Entry 8XQX (electron microscopy, 2.80 A resolution); this record covers chains B and D of the 22 polymer chains in the assembly.

# Chain B
Name: Fhl3
Organism: Chlamydomonas reinhardtii
Chain sequence (1112 residues; numbered 1 to 1112; the number before each row is that of its first residue):
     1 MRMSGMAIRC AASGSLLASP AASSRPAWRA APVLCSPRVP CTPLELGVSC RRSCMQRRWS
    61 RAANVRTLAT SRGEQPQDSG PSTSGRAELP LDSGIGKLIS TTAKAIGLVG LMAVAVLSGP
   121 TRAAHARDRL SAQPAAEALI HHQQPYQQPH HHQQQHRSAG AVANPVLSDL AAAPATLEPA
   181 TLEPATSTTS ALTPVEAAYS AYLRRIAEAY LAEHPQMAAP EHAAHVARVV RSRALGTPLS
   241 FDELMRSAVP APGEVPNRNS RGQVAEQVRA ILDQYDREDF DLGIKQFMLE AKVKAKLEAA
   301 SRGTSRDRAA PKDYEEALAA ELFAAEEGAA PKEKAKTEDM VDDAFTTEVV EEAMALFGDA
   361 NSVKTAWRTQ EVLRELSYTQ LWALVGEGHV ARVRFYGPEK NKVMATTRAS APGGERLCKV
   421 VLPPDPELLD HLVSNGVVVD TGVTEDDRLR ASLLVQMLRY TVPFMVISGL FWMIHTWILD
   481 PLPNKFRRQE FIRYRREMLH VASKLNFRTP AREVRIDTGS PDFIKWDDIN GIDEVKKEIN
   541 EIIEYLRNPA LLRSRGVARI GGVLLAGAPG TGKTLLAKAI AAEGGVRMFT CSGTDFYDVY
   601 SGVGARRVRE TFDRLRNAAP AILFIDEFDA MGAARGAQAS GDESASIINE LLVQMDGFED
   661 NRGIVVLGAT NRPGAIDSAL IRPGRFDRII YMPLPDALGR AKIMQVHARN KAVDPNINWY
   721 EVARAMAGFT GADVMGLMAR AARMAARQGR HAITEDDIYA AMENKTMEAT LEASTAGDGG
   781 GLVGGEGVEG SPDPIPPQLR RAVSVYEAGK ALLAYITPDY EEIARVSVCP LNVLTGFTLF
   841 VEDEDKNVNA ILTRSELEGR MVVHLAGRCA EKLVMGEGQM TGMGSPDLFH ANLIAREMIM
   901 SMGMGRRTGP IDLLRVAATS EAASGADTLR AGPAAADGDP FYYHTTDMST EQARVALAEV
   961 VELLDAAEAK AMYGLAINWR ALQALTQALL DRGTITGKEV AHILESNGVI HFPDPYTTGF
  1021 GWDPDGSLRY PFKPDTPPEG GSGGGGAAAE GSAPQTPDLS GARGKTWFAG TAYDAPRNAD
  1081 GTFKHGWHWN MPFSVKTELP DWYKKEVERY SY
Disordered / not traced: 1-192, 276-333, 481-493, 768-791, 922-937, 1027-1084
Modified / non-standard residues: Thr337 (phosphothreonine; TPO); Thr346 (phosphothreonine; TPO); Thr347 (phosphothreonine; TPO)
Small-molecule neighbours: diacyl glycerol (DGA): Leu453, Gln456, Met457, Tyr460, Thr461, Phe464

# Chain D
Name: Ycf2
Organism: Chlamydomonas reinhardtii
UniProtKB: A0A218N8A7 (A0A218N8A7_CHLRE); residues 1-2971 here = UniProt positions 1-2971
Chain sequence (2971 residues; numbered 1 to 2971; the number before each row is that of its first residue):
     1 MTFLNHYTYL FSIPEKQADK VSGILRLAQA RPIETLQNER INKQLNAFLK TYKFEKLITN
    61 YKKMQSFIPN NSLNGNKTNS STNKLYATSL NVFPENPPLM VRKAVSDEAD KFSKFTYSKV
   121 QVVTNNLNNG MNSKEFIKAN NLKPSLRAAE SLVLNHLTYN KFKENLYFKT NNIQPTKSKS
   181 TSLFFLNILS NSKPRTCSDF LSSPKIRKTW FRNTAWSLQT QQHRSSNGIN LSLQLPYALG
   241 PSVPAGASGQ NMYELPVAQS SSRFGTYYFL QKLLSKYLDV WNASADNGSV LSNSENIKLN
   301 FSMVSLLDSK MAIQTPNSLY FVFTQLNQKT FLSYWLLPVA GLALLTPTLL TLTGQSVSVQ
   361 KFNSFINKKT DMMVLSNTEM PSKSFGTPTL FGTSVEIYLP NSYMPKGEGE SGINRVNSSI
   421 NAVKKNTVTA NLVLDSESQE VATSFQNDLI SIKYCFNNLY NYISNKTALS TKNLFLFSAI
   481 KSNATKHKRT QSFFSVENTT TLGNNSNFVK GHFKSSINAF SSYLPSTNVH SMIPLTSLPY
   541 LKAISPLYSK FMIDHSLKFI TPKTTLKLLQ HKLNKSPKQM YTKTQNFTGL RDLRALNSFS
   601 FGQVNFRTNH FLHSNSRPLN HYNQALKLIN GYEQYKNNLQ INCNKTLDLN TKNKLVYQVN
   661 KSHLFNQKCS QIVYKQSLYN RDLCTIRGTG TKVVDYFSHG DKLSNKNGIV LDYFVYSNLL
   721 FDNKTNTIIN KDGKQNITKL KLNLTKTTVP FKTLIKKYTS INSLVANEQT RNNLNLGLIH
   781 FNGHLSVVSN ANLLTGRPVK FIYYKFDKRL NSYLIYVNQN LKKFIQLNNN FLKPKPLSHQ
   841 KNKPVEDFNQ YATNNSSPPK TNVFEKSFVE DSSLRKPLTS LRGSKQFLNS LTILFKHQKM
   901 FKKKTLKAHK WHSDTQGIFR KHTNSSFGSA NFSNGPEESS LSTRLHIQKK RKAKKQRLET
   961 RRQKKRTRFF PRPVWLRSRM FLNFLTERNK YYLNSTITKQ GFSLPSKDVV TTKLDWLKED
  1021 MRRLPLGAYQ YKSLLTQKAG NKFQRQSFTE VVSTMEYING IHKALNNSIF NKIVRKSLLS
  1081 SSQNPLKLRL VANYSKMQFM HRVKLPFYRT LKHSEGTKNL ANKKQNLRDI KIKANYNNFK
  1141 SQKANNQPQQ NDKDKDKDTM FRDFWVWSYN NTQTNAFNQN LWWLLPNLTT KQSNLEFLTS
  1201 TYPTAKETQR AKEEIHGNSI PTASKNQIAL IRLNWALNKT NINTFTDYSK RNNLWTTQKL
  1261 RNQSKNNKTK SLEKQFITNW EKFFLNKNLN IFSKKIISKV KQKKQKLNYM TSYLNVQSEH
  1321 NVKIFHNSWW THLNIKNLVN NQDMVIPVRE GYFSVGNFNS EFINSAIIKS INNKTLVENY
  1381 VYSPSSEKET MQLLLMSSSI LLHLCAIISL VSISQVRCFV KFHLILLYKL SNVYNAILNQ
  1441 LSNKLQKNLP IYNNINKLNS RYFYMNHQKS QIKQRKKLLT YFSLTLLKKQ FVTVKPLQIR
  1501 NFASIKNQSS NNSNLTYTDM LPLSLRANKF RGSKYDISIR EEEGQSAHIK PSKSMYAKLN
  1561 ILSLKTIFLK QLLMNKKPSA LPSNVGLKSN RETQKSQLIQ RIKTKELQIS LKKNIIGFSK
  1621 VTKNHILKIL FNVIEVFQTA VRNISSFFEK PAEFTTTWIA YGFLVEWSSD FITIIPENVD
  1681 IYIWNVFSKI YRTIPLSFIS TTLGPASTVF DPVTNSTIPI QMGNFNYQKM VAFPILLSLS
  1741 HLLHRRILYL FDTLFSTITQ PDTDLIARQE KGTLFWDIWA DFLVTAADYY NVNVAALSTI
  1801 KAEQNSLIEN ISNDFDNLTM SSKKPFFMPN KGVSNIKNIF WIKKLKEPQL PESIVQNREV
  1861 FVRERKRTLK GLFNIYAPQE ETLWNNPTSP KNLSDEKISF KLFNQLNLQL FAEKNKIKPY
  1921 FEAYFSTTQQ KTNIMQSAFP EANLNRWSVN QFITYQSWHS HNGSNNSNGD LFIDYHPPKT
  1981 FSHIPALKYN SILQQPIGSL VCQIYSGLFN KQISKNILLV NPKTTSNNLV DYNVLLIQAL
  2041 AGETEMKIIT DNAQRYALVN RGFAIGIKLL REVFDAIALN TPCIFLLEDI HAIGERRPML
  2101 ISDFGGGMSD DNGSFKEDFF GSQRDEVHEK NQVVYQLTRH AITHYKKPFK GDYSLAIPTN
  2161 LYVTDLFLKL PTQSISNLTN VENHNLSIKN KIQHNGTQSL TETKRNLGGD INKNSYLQLT
  2221 QFTKTLAPPS TSPFSVLLLK EEKRLKPNKI VEELPWTSLP GEQLATKPRT SYSVRAKVAM
  2281 LAELSLSNLS AKLDMITDLL VIIDSVRSNK GFVVFATTDI PHVLDPALRR PGRLDETICL
  2341 PNIHTSNILN FTKNYEIFKS AKDTSNFGKK IILNEMQNLT TTSTQRDMYL SCLPTNNQTH
  2401 KTKREGVLTM NLKDYNILLN QVYFAEGTGG ILNSQMHKDS LQKSLNFALI SHSKKLKELN
  2461 VSKLIGSNGT VSQGNVDQLG VFAGQIVNKQ KKSLQQHLPN SKKSFKKKYK DKAIIYYEVG
  2521 KFVLNYFLNN QLTQSSIIDK PVSVTNKQTN DITIFGNDFL NLKTINYLSL YNSKNKILLQ
  2581 LMLIFGGKIS QLLSSKNLVK SLKQASINSY MVEEESGSIS SAGMPLGQTH LLPKALSVLA
  2641 KPMIFSDGYN NQNLKTATTL LLSFIHKRYL YRKNLIVPKL LSFADGNILD EPPSPPFSSL
  2701 LIPAKRFENY KRFFRDTLTG DKMGQRKSQI TLLEKLQYHM QLRSIKQLNA TFSSQENLDF
  2761 QSNAALTSQK LDTLMSLSTN NLLQNPTNIN WYYQNRILKR HGQYLTNQWW NGQLSEHNAE
  2821 TVFLSDIDWR SSFIKNKNIN ITKSKNLYRL TQQKNNTDGL DVLLDFPDTD QYYNPKRRRW
  2881 LLNNGSWNFW FNFDKLYSEE IVTTWILESL IQTYKYLHKN TELLDFVTNK FITLGYIAPE
  2941 NANLQNISGF PSQSELLSTK EIILTNSFKR F
Disordered / not traced: 1-34, 68-263, 281-317, 357-446, 479-537, 578-612, 639-734, 758-781, 797-807, 829-877, 923-936, 995-1124, 1140-1158, 1187-1218, 1268-1289, 1344-1359, 1376-1384, 1450-1661, 1705-1727, 1792-1802, 1819-1914, 1927-1943, 1962-1970, 2099-2111, 2195-2211, 2222-2230, 2381-2402, 2426-2442, 2463-2501, 2535-2550, 2608-2622, 2755-2762, 2833-2859, 2945-2952
Small-molecule neighbours:
  - diacyl glycerol (DGA), molecule 1: Leu332, Ser333, Trp335, Leu336, Val339, Ala1406, Ser1409, Leu1410
  - diacyl glycerol (DGA), molecule 2: Leu337, Ala340, Gly341, Leu344, Thr1390, Leu1393, Leu1394, Ser1397, Leu1401

# How chain B and chain D interact
Contacting residue pairs (239):
  Gly253(B) with Leu1314(D); Asn1315(D)
  Glu254(B) with Leu1314(D)
  Pro256(B) with Tyr1313(D)
  Asn259(B) with Arg1251(D)
  Arg261(B) with Asn1241(D)
  Gly262(B) with Asn1241(D); Thr1244(D)
  Gln263(B) with Arg1251(D), hydrogen bond (backbone-side chain)
  Ala265(B) with Asn1241(D)
  Glu266(B) with Thr1244(D), hydrogen bond; Phe1245(D); Ser1249(D); Arg1251(D), salt bridge; Asn1321(D)
  Gln267(B) with Arg1251(D), hydrogen bond; Trp1255(D); Tyr1309(D)
  Arg269(B) with Phe1245(D)
  Ala270(B) with Arg1251(D); Asn1252(D); Trp1255(D)
  Ile271(B) with Met1310(D), hydrophobic
  Gln274(B) with Trp1255(D); Gln1258(D); Lys1259(D)
  Tyr275(B) with Arg966(D); Thr967(D); Arg968(D); Lys1259(D)
  Ala335(B) with Gln956(D); Arg957(D), hydrogen bond (backbone-side chain)
  Lys336(B) with Gln956(D)
  Thr337(B) with Lys949(D); Lys950(D); Ala953(D)
  Glu338(B) with His946(D), salt bridge; Lys949(D)
  Met340(B) with Lys949(D); Ala953(D), hydrophobic; Gln956(D)
  Asp342(B) with Lys902(D)
  Asp343(B) with Lys902(D)
  Ala344(B) with Gln948(D); Lys952(D)
  Phe345(B) with Lys899(D); Met900(D), hydrophobic; Gln948(D), hydrogen bond (backbone-side chain); Lys952(D), hydrogen bond (backbone-side chain)
  Thr346(B) with Lys899(D); Lys952(D)
  Thr347(B) with Lys952(D); Arg966(D)
  Glu348(B) with Arg968(D), salt bridge; Arg972(D), salt bridge
  Val349(B) with Lys899(D); Arg972(D); Leu976(D), hydrophobic
  Val350(B) with Phe895(D); Lys899(D)
  Glu351(B) with Trp1255(D), hydrogen bond; Met1310(D)
  Ala353(B) with Leu891(D); Phe895(D), hydrophobic
  Met354(B) with Leu891(D), hydrophobic; Phe895(D), hydrophobic
  Leu356(B) with Met980(D), hydrophobic
  Phe357(B) with Leu891(D), hydrophobic; Arg979(D)
  Ala360(B) with Thr1311(D); Ser1312(D)
  Asn361(B) with Met1310(D), hydrogen bond (side chain-backbone)
  Gln370(B) with Asn1308(D)
  Glu371(B) with His1320(D), salt bridge
  Arg374(B) with Val1316(D), hydrogen bond (side chain-backbone)
  Leu449(B) with Thr346(D)
  Asp480(B) with Lys1771(D)
  Tyr494(B) with Phe1815(D)
  Arg495(B) with Phe1815(D)
  Glu497(B) with Phe1775(D)
  Met498(B) with Leu1783(D); Ile1811(D), hydrophobic
  Leu499(B) with Leu1807(D); Ile1808(D), hydrophobic; Ile1811(D), hydrophobic
  Val501(B) with Leu1783(D), hydrophobic
  Ala502(B) with Leu1783(D), hydrophobic
  Leu505(B) with Leu1783(D), hydrophobic; Val1784(D), hydrophobic
  Arg508(B) with Trp1776(D); Ala1780(D); Asp1781(D), salt bridge; Val1784(D)
  Arg555(B) with Ala2448(D)
  Gly556(B) with Ala2448(D)
  Glu610(B) with Asp1777(D)
  Arg614(B) with Asp1777(D), salt bridge; Asp1781(D), salt bridge
  Arg635(B) with Arg2055(D), hydrogen bond (side chain-backbone); Tyr2056(D); Leu2058(D); Leu2069(D)
  Gly636(B) with Leu2058(D)
  Leu652(B) with Phe1972(D), hydrophobic
  Val653(B) with Gln1956(D); Phe1972(D), hydrophobic
  Gly657(B) with Thr1954(D)
  Phe658(B) with Thr1954(D); Tyr1955(D), hydrophobic
  Arg682(B) with Thr2050(D), hydrogen bond
  Gly728(B) with Phe2234(D)
  Asp733(B) with Phe2234(D)
  Arg740(B) with Thr2231(D), hydrogen bond
  Lys765(B) with Thr2231(D), hydrogen bond
  Tyr806(B) with Gln2784(D)
  Glu807(B) with Gln2784(D)
  Leu831(B) with Lys2770(D); Leu2771(D), hydrophobic; Leu2774(D), hydrophobic
  Asn832(B) with His2739(D)
  Leu834(B) with Lys2735(D), hydrogen bond (backbone-side chain)
  Thr835(B) with Gln2784(D)
  Gly836(B) with Leu2783(D); Gln2784(D), hydrogen bond (backbone-backbone)
  Phe837(B) with Leu2777(D), hydrophobic; Leu2783(D), hydrophobic
  Leu839(B) with Leu2777(D), hydrophobic; Asn2780(D)
  Asn847(B) with Glu2940(D), hydrogen bond
  Val848(B) with Lys2213(D); Gln2218(D); Gln2221(D)
  Asn849(B) with Ala2942(D); Asn2943(D)
  Ala850(B) with Gln2218(D)
  Leu852(B) with Ser2215(D); Gln2218(D)
  Arg854(B) with Asp2647(D)
  Leu857(B) with Leu2217(D), hydrophobic
  Arg860(B) with Leu2217(D)
  Gly882(B) with Arg2726(D)
  Met883(B) with Gln2784(D); Asn2785(D); Pro2786(D), hydrophobic
  Ser885(B) with Gly2724(D), hydrogen bond (side chain-backbone); Arg2726(D)
  Pro886(B) with Leu2782(D), hydrophobic
  Asp887(B) with Leu2782(D); Gln2784(D), hydrogen bond
  Phe889(B) with Met2723(D), hydrophobic; Gly2724(D)
  His890(B) with Tyr2216(D); Leu2782(D)
  Ile894(B) with Tyr2216(D)
  Glu897(B) with Ser2215(D); Tyr2216(D), hydrogen bond (side chain-backbone)
  Ser901(B) with Asn2214(D); Asn2651(D); Leu2654(D)
  Met902(B) with Asn2214(D); Gly2648(D); Tyr2649(D), hydrogen bond (backbone-backbone)
  Gly903(B) with Tyr2649(D)
  Met904(B) with Lys2641(D), hydrogen bond (backbone-side chain); Asp2647(D); Gly2648(D)
  Arg906(B) with Lys2641(D)
  Pro910(B) with Tyr2649(D); Leu2654(D); Ile2906(D); Leu2910(D), hydrophobic
  Asp912(B) with Asn2651(D); Leu2654(D); Thr2658(D)
  Val916(B) with Lys2213(D); Ser2215(D); Leu2219(D), hydrophobic
  Gly938(B) with Asp2721(D); Lys2722(D)
  Asp939(B) with Lys2722(D); Met2723(D), hydrogen bond (side chain-backbone)
  Pro940(B) with Leu2219(D)
  Phe941(B) with Tyr2216(D), hydrophobic; Leu2219(D), hydrophobic; Met2723(D), hydrophobic
  Tyr943(B) with Tyr2216(D)
  Thr945(B) with Asn2185(D), hydrogen bond
  Thr946(B) with Gln2173(D)
  Asp947(B) with Gln2173(D), hydrogen bond (backbone-side chain); Ser2174(D); Ile2175(D); Ser2176(D); His2184(D), salt bridge; Asn2185(D); Lys2895(D)
  Met948(B) with Asn2177(D), hydrogen bond (backbone-side chain)
  Ser949(B) with Glu2899(D), hydrogen bond
  Thr950(B) with Ser2886(D), hydrogen bond; Trp2887(D), hydrogen bond (side chain-backbone)
  Gln952(B) with Glu2899(D)
  Arg954(B) with Trp2887(D)
  Pro1015(B) with Leu2598(D); Leu2602(D), hydrophobic
  Tyr1016(B) with Lys2506(D); Tyr2509(D); Leu2598(D), hydrophobic; Met2643(D); Ile2644(D), hydrogen bond (side chain-backbone); Phe2645(D)
  Thr1017(B) with Lys2502(D); Phe2505(D)
  Thr1018(B) with Phe2505(D)
  Gly1019(B) with Phe2505(D)
  Phe1020(B) with Ser2601(D); Leu2602(D), hydrophobic
  Trp1087(B) with Val2638(D); Leu2639(D)
  His1088(B) with Val2638(D)
  Trp1089(B) with Val2638(D), hydrogen bond (backbone-backbone); Ala2640(D); Lys2641(D); Pro2642(D)
  Thr1097(B) with Gly2885(D)
  Glu1098(B) with Gly2885(D), hydrogen bond (backbone-backbone)
  Pro1100(B) with Leu2882(D)
  Trp1102(B) with Leu2881(D); Leu2882(D), hydrophobic
  Tyr1103(B) with Asn2888(D), hydrogen bond; Phe2893(D), hydrophobic
  Glu1106(B) with Phe2893(D)
  Val1107(B) with Phe2893(D), hydrophobic
  Arg1109(B) with Asn2674(D), hydrogen bond (backbone-side chain)
  Tyr1110(B) with Asn2674(D); Leu2675(D)
  Ser1111(B) with Tyr2671(D); Arg2672(D)
  Tyr1112(B) with Arg2672(D); Lys2673(D), hydrogen bond (backbone-backbone); Asn2674(D), hydrogen bond (backbone-backbone)
Interface residues without a listed pair, chain B (164 interface residues in all): Glu243, Asn257, Arg258, Leu272, Asp273, Lys334, Gly358, Asp359, Arg448, Phe464, Ser503, Arg512, Asn649, Asp656, Phe729, Leu799, Lys810, Arg825, Pro830, Val833, Thr853, His864, Thr881, Leu893, Gly905, Ile911, Arg915, Ala917, Ala918, Glu951, His1085, Leu1099
Interface residues without a listed pair, chain D (170 interface residues in all): Ala343, Gln355, Lys903, Lys921, Leu945, Arg951, Lys955, Lys965, Pro973, Trp975, Asn983, Thr1246, Thr1256, Lys1306, Gln1317, Ile1413, Asp1788, Asp2051, Asn2052, Glu2088, Pro2233, Leu2631, Ala2635, Lys2655, Leu2732, Leu2736, Thr2767, Thr2773, Asn2781, Phe2891, Leu2896, Val2902, Thr2903

# Summary
164 residues of chain B and 170 residues of chain D are in contact; the contacts include 35 hydrogen bonds and
9 salt bridges. Polar pairs include Glu266(B)-Arg1251(D), Glu338(B)-His946(D) and Glu348(B)-Arg968(D). One
diacyl glycerol molecule is bound between chain B and chain D.
Here chain B is Fhl3 and chain D is Ycf2, both from Chlamydomonas reinhardtii. Entry 8XQX (Cryo-EM structure
of the Ycf2-FtsHi motor complex from Chlamydomonas reinhardtii in apo state) was determined by electron
microscopy together with 8XQW from the same study.
